Entry 7DFL (electron microscopy, 3.30 A resolution); this record covers chains R and A of the 5 polymer chains in the assembly.

== Chain R ==
Protein: Histamine H1 receptor
Organism: Homo sapiens
UniProtKB: P35367 (HRH1_HUMAN); residue numbers follow UniProt; this construct covers 1-487
Sequence (487 residues; row label = number of the first residue in the row):
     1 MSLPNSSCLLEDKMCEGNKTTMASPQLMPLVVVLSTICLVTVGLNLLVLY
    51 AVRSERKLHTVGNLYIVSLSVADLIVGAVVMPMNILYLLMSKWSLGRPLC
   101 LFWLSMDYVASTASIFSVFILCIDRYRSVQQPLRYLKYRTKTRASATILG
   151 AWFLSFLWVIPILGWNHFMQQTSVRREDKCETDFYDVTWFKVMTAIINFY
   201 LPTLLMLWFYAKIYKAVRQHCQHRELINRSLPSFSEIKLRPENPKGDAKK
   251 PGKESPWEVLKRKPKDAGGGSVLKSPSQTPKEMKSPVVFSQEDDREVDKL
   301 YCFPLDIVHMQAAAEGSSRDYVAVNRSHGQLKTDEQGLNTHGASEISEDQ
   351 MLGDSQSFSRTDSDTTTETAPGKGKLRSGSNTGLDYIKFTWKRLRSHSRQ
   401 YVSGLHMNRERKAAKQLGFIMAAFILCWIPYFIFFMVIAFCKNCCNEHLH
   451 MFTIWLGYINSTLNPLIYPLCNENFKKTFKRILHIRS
Unresolved in the structure: 1-27, 222-404, 486-487
Cystine bridges: C100-C180, C441-C444
Ligand contacts: histamine (HSM): D107, Y108, S111, T112, W158, N198, W428, Y431, F432, I454, Y458
Swiss-Prot annotation at these positions:
  - region (Important for agonist binding): D107 to T112, F424 to W428
  - binding site (histamine): D107, T112, N198, Y431
  - modified residue: T140 (Phosphothreonine), T142 (Phosphothreonine), S230 (Phosphoserine), T279 (Phosphothreonine), S344 (Phosphoserine), S347 (Phosphoserine), S380 (Phosphoserine), S396 (Phosphoserine), S398 (Phosphoserine)
  - glycosylation (N-linked (GlcNAc...) asparagine): N5, N18
  - natural variant: D385 (D385E: In a colorectal cancer sample)
  - mutagenesis: R56 (R56A: No effect on activation by histamine), K57 (K57A: No effect on activation by histamine), H59 (H59A: No effect on activation by histamine), D107 (D107A/E: Loss of activation by histamine), Y108 (Y108F: No effect on activation by histamine; Y108V: Decreased activation by histamine), S111 (S111A: No effect on activation by histamine), T112 (T112A: Decreased activation by histamine), Y135 (Y135A: No effect on activation by histamine), K137 (K137A: No effect on activation by histamine), W158 (W158A: Loss of activation by histamine), N198 (N198A: Loss of activation by histamine), W428 (W428A: Loss of activation by histamine), 5 further mutagenesis entries in UniProt
Reported in the primary citation:
  - binding site for histamine: D107, Y108, S111, T112, W158, N198, W428, Y431, F432, Y458
  - mutagenesis - D107A, W158A, N198A, W428A, Y431F: abolished signaling in response to histamine
  - mutagenesis - Y108V, T112A, F435A, Y458A: decreased signaling in response to histamine
  - mutagenesis - R56A, H59A, Y108F, S111A, Y135A, K137A, F432A, I454A: unchanged signaling in response to histamine
  - conformationally variable residues (helix shift, side-chain flip): F199, N408, F424, W428, Y431, F432, A439, Y468
  - mutagenesis - D107E/Y431R, Y431R: increased signaling (basal activity)
  - mutagenesis - Y431K: increased signaling
  - contacts within the chain: D73-N464, V118-Y468, L121-Y468, R125-Y468

== Chain A ==
Protein: Guanine nucleotide-binding protein G(q) subunit alpha
Organism: Homo sapiens
Sequence (351 residues; each row starts with the number of its first residue; note: 6 numbers in that range are skipped by the numbering (no residue carries them; nothing is unmodelled there)):
     3 CTLSAEDKAAVERSKMIDRNLREDGEK
    36 ARRELKLLLLGTGESGKSTFIKQMRIIHGSGYSDEDKRGFTKLVYQNIFT
    86 AMQAMIRAMDTLKIPYKHEHNKAHAQLVREVDVEKVSTFENPYVDAIRSL
   136 WSDPGIQECYDRRREYQLSDSTKYYLNDLDRIADSTYLPTQQDVLRVRVP
   186 TTGIIEYPFDLQSVIFRMVDVGGQRSERRKWIHCFENVTSIMFLVALSEY
   236 DQVLVESDNENRMEESKALFRTIITYPWFQNSSVILFLNKKDLLEEKIMY
   286 SHLVDYFPEYDGPQRDAQAAREFILKMFVDLNPDSDKILYSHFTCATDTE
   336 NIRFVFAAVKDTILQLNLKEYNLV
Unresolved in the structure: 65-186, 239-242

== How chain R and chain A interact ==
Residue-residue contacts (33):
  D124(R) - Y356(A)
  S128(R) - N352(A)  hydrogen bond (backbone-side chain)
  S128(R) - Y356(A)
  V129(R) - L349(A)
  V129(R) - L353(A)  hydrophobic
  P132(R) - K345(A)
  P132(R) - I348(A)
  L133(R) - I348(A)  hydrophobic
  Y135(R) - R38(A)  hydrogen bond (backbone-side chain)
  Y135(R) - S198(A)
  Y135(R) - V199(A)  hydrophobic
  L136(R) - R38(A)
  K137(R) - E28(A)  salt bridge
  K137(R) - R37(A)
  K137(R) - R38(A)
  R139(R) - E355(A)  salt bridge
  V217(R) - L353(A)  hydrophobic
  Q219(R) - D346(A)
  Q219(R) - L349(A)
  L405(R) - V359(A)
  R409(R) - L353(A)
  R409(R) - L358(A)
  K412(R) - N357(A)  hydrogen bond (side chain-backbone)
  K412(R) - V359(A)
  A413(R) - L358(A)
  Q416(R) - L358(A)
  C471(R) - Y356(A)
  C471(R) - N357(A)
  N472(R) - E355(A)
  N472(R) - Y356(A)
  N472(R) - N357(A)
  E473(R) - E355(A)
  N474(R) - N357(A)
Also at the interface, not in a pair above, chain R (24 interface residues in all): T60, R125, T140, L417
Also at the interface, not in a pair above, chain A (20 interface residues in all): G27, L40, Q197, F341
The authors on this interface:
  - specific contacts: R125(R)-Y356(A), S128(R)-N352(A) (hydrogen bond), Y135(R)-R38(A), K412(R)-N357(A), N474(R)-N357(A), L40(A)-L133(R) (hydrophobic contact), I348(A)-L133(R) (hydrophobic contact)
  - interface residues, chain R: L133(R)

== Summary ==
The interface between chain R and chain A involves 24 residues on one side and 20 on the other, with 3
hydrogen bonds and 2 salt bridges. Polar pairs include K137(R)-E28(A), R139(R)-E355(A) and S128(R)-N352(A).
The paper describes contacts between R125(R) and Y356(A), Y135(R) and R38(A) and K412(R) and N357(A) among
others; a hydrogen bond between S128(R) and N352(A); hydrophobic contacts between L40(A) and L133(R) and
I348(A) and L133(R). From the paper: a binding site for histamine at D107(R), Y108(R) and S111(R) among
others; D107A, W158A and N198A of chain R, among others, abolish signaling in response to histamine; 20
substitutions were tested in all.
Chain R is Histamine H1 receptor and chain A is Guanine nucleotide-binding protein G(q) subunit alpha, both
from Homo sapiens; the structure, Cryo-EM structure of histamine H1 receptor Gq complex, was determined by
electron microscopy.
